Entry 6XSN (X-ray diffraction, 2.87 A resolution); this record covers chains H and L of the 3 polymer chains in the assembly.

# Chain H
Name: VD20.5A4_heavy_chain
From: Macaca mulatta
Sequence (224 residues; each row starts with the number of its first residue; a row labelled like 82A-82C holds insertion residues (82A, then the next letters in order)):
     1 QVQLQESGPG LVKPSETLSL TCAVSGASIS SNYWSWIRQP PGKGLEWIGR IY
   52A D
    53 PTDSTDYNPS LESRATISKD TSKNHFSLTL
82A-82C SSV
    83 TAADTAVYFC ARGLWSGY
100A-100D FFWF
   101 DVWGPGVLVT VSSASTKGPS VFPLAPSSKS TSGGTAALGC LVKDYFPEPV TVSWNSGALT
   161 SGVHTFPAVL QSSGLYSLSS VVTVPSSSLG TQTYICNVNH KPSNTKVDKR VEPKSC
Unresolved in the structure: 127-133, 214-216
Disulfide bonds: Cys-22/Cys-92, Cys-140/Cys-196
Ion coordination: Na+: Tyr-100 (shared with 1 residue of chain C; Glu-32(L), Asp-91(L) of chain L)

# Chain L
Name: VD20.5A4_light_chain
From: Macaca mulatta
Sequence (214 residues; numbered 1 to 214; the number before each row is that of its first residue):
     1 DIQMTQSPSS LSASVGDSVT VTCRASQGID KELSWYQQKP GKAPTLLIYA ASSLQTGVSS
    61 RFSGSGSGTD YTLTISSLQP EDVATYYCLQ DYATPYSFGQ GTKVEIKRTV AAPSVFIFPP
   121 SDEQLKSGTA SVVCLLNNFY PREAKVQWKV DNALQSGNSQ ESVTEQDSKD STYSLSSTLT
   181 LSKADYEKHK VYACEVTHQG LSSPVTKSFN RGEC
Disulfide bonds: Cys-23/Cys-88, Cys-134/Cys-194
Ion coordination: Na+: Glu-32, Asp-91 (shared with 1 residue of chain C; Tyr-100(H) of chain H)

# Chain H / chain L interface
Contacting residue pairs - 66 pairs, chain H then chain L:
  Ile-37(H) / Phe-98(L)  hydrophobic
  Gln-39(H) / Gln-38(L)  hydrogen bond
  Gln-39(H) / Tyr-87(L)  hydrogen bond
  Lys-43(H) / Tyr-87(L)
  Gly-44(H) / Tyr-87(L)
  Leu-45(H) / Pro-44(L)  hydrophobic
  Leu-45(H) / Tyr-87(L)  hydrophobic
  Leu-45(H) / Phe-98(L)
  Trp-47(H) / Pro-95(L)  hydrophobic
  Trp-47(H) / Tyr-96(L)
  Arg-50(H) / Tyr-96(L)  hydrogen bond
  Asn-60(H) / Pro-95(L)
  Pro-61(H) / Pro-95(L)
  Phe-91(H) / Gln-38(L)
  Phe-91(H) / Ala-43(L)  hydrophobic
  Tyr-100(H) / Glu-32(L)
  Tyr-100(H) / Asp-91(L)
  Phe-100A(H) / Lys-31(L)
  Phe-100A(H) / Glu-32(L)
  Phe-100A(H) / Ala-50(L)  hydrophobic
  Phe-100A(H) / Asp-91(L)
  Phe-100B(H) / Tyr-49(L)
  Phe-100B(H) / Asp-91(L)  hydrogen bond (backbone-side chain)
  Phe-100B(H) / Tyr-96(L)  hydrophobic
  Trp-100C(H) / Tyr-36(L)
  Trp-100C(H) / Leu-46(L)
  Trp-100C(H) / Tyr-49(L)  hydrophobic
  Phe-100D(H) / Tyr-36(L)  hydrogen bond (backbone-side chain)
  Phe-100D(H) / Leu-46(L)
  Phe-100D(H) / Leu-89(L)  hydrophobic
  Phe-100D(H) / Phe-98(L)  hydrophobic
  Asp-101(H) / Leu-46(L)
  Trp-103(H) / Tyr-36(L)
  Trp-103(H) / Pro-44(L)
  Trp-103(H) / Phe-98(L)  hydrophobic
  Gly-104(H) / Ala-43(L)
  Pro-105(H) / Ala-43(L)
  Phe-122(H) / Ser-121(L)
  Phe-122(H) / Glu-123(L)
  Phe-122(H) / Gln-124(L)
  Pro-123(H) / Ser-121(L)  hydrogen bond (backbone-side chain)
  Pro-123(H) / Glu-123(L)
  Leu-124(H) / Phe-118(L)  hydrophobic
  Leu-124(H) / Val-133(L)  hydrophobic
  Ala-125(H) / Phe-118(L)
  Ala-137(H) / Phe-116(L)  hydrophobic
  Ala-137(H) / Phe-118(L)
  Leu-141(H) / Ser-131(L)
  Lys-143(H) / Ser-131(L)
  His-164(H) / Asn-137(L)
  His-164(H) / Asn-138(L)  hydrogen bond
  His-164(H) / Thr-164(L)
  His-164(H) / Ser-174(L)
  Phe-166(H) / Leu-135(L)  hydrophobic
  Phe-166(H) / Ser-162(L)
  Phe-166(H) / Thr-164(L)
  Phe-166(H) / Ser-174(L)
  Phe-166(H) / Leu-175(L)
  Phe-166(H) / Ser-176(L)
  Pro-167(H) / Ser-162(L)  hydrogen bond (backbone-side chain)
  Pro-167(H) / Val-163(L)
  Val-169(H) / Gln-160(L)
  Leu-170(H) / Gln-160(L)
  Gln-171(H) / Gln-160(L)
  Val-181(H) / Leu-135(L)  hydrophobic
  Thr-183(H) / Asn-137(L)
Interface residues without a listed pair, chain H (40 interface residues in all): Glu-46, Asp-58, Pro-126, Thr-135, Leu-138, Ser-179
Interface residues without a listed pair, chain L (40 interface residues in all): Asp-30, Ser-34, Gln-55, Thr-94, Ser-127, Thr-129, Glu-161, Asp-167

# Summary
The chain H/chain L interface involves 40 residues from each chain, with 8 hydrogen bonds. Polar pairs include
Gln-39(H)/Gln-38(L), Gln-39(H)/Tyr-87(L) and Arg-50(H)/Tyr-96(L). The Na+ site is built by Tyr-100(H),
Glu-32(L) and Asp-91(L).
Here chain H is VD20.5A4_heavy_chain and chain L is VD20.5A4_light_chain, both from Macaca mulatta. Entry 6XSN
(Crystal structure of NHP VD20.5A4 Fab in complex with 16055 V1V2 1FD6 scaffold) was determined by X-ray
diffraction, deposited together with 6XLZ, 6WIT, 6WAS and 6VJN.
